Entry 5SVA (electron microscopy, 15.30 A resolution (very low resolution: no residue pairs are listed; an interface is given only as per-side residue counts)); this record covers chains d and e of the 40 polymer chains in the assembly.

== Chain d ==
Molecule: Transcription initiation factor IIA large subunit
From: Saccharomyces cerevisiae
UniProtKB: P32773 (TOA1_YEAST); residue numbers follow UniProt; this construct covers 1-286
Chain sequence (286 residues; each row starts with the number of its first residue):
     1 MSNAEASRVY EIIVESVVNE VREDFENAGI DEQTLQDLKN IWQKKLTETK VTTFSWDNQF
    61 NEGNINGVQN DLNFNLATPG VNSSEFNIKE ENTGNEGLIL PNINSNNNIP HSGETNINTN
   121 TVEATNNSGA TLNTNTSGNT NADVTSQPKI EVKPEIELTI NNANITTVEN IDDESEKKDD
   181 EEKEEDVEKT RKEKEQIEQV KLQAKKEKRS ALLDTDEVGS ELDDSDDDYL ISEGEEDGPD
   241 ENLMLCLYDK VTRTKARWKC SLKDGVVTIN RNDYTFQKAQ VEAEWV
Not modelled in the structure: 1, 62-227, 233-235

== Chain e ==
Molecule: Transcription initiation factor IIA subunit 2
From: Saccharomyces cerevisiae
UniProtKB: P32774 (T2AG_YEAST); residue numbers follow UniProt; this construct covers 1-122
Chain sequence (122 residues; each row starts with the number of its first residue):
     1 MAVPGYYELY RRSTIGNSLV DALDTLISDG RIEASLAMRV LETFDKVVAE TLKDNTQSKL
    61 TVKGNLDTYG FCDDVWTFIV KNCQVTVEDS HRDASQNGSG DSQSVISVDK LRIVACNSKK
   121 SE
Not modelled in the structure: 1-3, 89-104, 121-122
UniProt features mapped onto this chain:
  - modified residue (Phosphoserine): Ser95, Ser102
  - mutagenesis: Ile27 (I27A/K: Decreases ability to interact with TAF11 and support growth on galactose-containing medium. Unable to support cell viability in a strain deleted for TOA2; when associated with A-69), Leu41 (L41D: Decreases ability to interact with Toa1 and TAF11, display mutant growth phenotypes and defects in transcription in vivo), Tyr69 (Y69A: Unable to support cell viability in a strain deleted for TOA2; when associated with A-27 or K-27)

== Interface between chain d and chain e ==
At this resolution (15 A) residue pairs are not listed: 59 residues of chain d and 61 of chain e lie at the interface.

== Overview ==
59 residues of chain d face 61 of chain e across their interface. From UniProt: 3 mutagenesis sites on chain
e.
Chain d is Transcription initiation factor IIA large subunit and chain e is Transcription initiation factor
IIA subunit 2, both from Saccharomyces cerevisiae; the structure, Mediator-RNA Polymerase II Pre-Initiation
Complex, was determined by electron microscopy.
